PDB entry 2GZ1 | X-ray diffraction, 1.80 A resolution | chains A and B

# Chain A (and B)
Name: Aspartate beta-semialdehyde dehydrogenase
Organism: Streptococcus pneumoniae
Notes: EC 1.2.1.11; chain B of this document is another copy of the same molecule, construct and numbering; everything in this record applies to it too
UniProt: Q8DQ00 (Q8DQ00_STRR6); residues 1-358 here = UniProt positions 1-358
Sequence (366 residues; each row starts with the number of its first residue):
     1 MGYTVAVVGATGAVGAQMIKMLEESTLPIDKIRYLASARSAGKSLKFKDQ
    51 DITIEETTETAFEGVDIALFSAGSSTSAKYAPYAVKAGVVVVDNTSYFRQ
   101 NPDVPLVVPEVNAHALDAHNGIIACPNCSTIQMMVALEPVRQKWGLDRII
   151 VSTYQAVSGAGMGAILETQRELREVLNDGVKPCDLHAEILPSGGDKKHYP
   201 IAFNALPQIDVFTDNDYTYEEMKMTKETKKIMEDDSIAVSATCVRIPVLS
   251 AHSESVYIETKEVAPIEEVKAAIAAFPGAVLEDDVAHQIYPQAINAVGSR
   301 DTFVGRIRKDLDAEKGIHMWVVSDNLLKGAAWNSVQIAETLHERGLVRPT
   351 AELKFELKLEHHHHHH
Unresolved in the structure: 1, 359-366
Differences from the reference sequence: cloning artifact (359-360); expression tag (361-366)
Residues lining bound ligands: NADP (NAP; NADP nicotinamide-adenine-dinucleotide phosphate): Gly9, Ala10, Thr11, Gly12, Ala13, Val14, Gly15, Ala36, Ser37, Arg39, Ser40, Thr57, Ser71, Ala72, Gly73, Ser74, Thr76, Asn94, Thr95, Arg99, Cys128, Ser158, Gly159, Ala160, Gly161, Met162, Asn325, Leu326, Gly329, Ala330

# How chain A and chain B interact
Residue-residue contacts (149):
  Arg148(A) - Tyr257(B)  hydrogen bond
  Arg148(A) - Glu259(B)  salt bridge
  Arg148(A) - Asp310(B)  salt bridge
  Arg148(A) - Ala313(B)
  Ile150(A) - Ile150(B)  hydrophobic
  Ile150(A) - Tyr257(B)  hydrophobic
  Ile150(A) - His318(B)
  Ser152(A) - Ser152(B)
  Ser152(A) - Tyr154(B)
  Ser152(A) - Ser255(B)  hydrogen bond
  Thr153(A) - Tyr154(B)  hydrogen bond (backbone-side chain)
  Tyr154(A) - Ser152(B)
  Tyr154(A) - Thr153(B)  hydrogen bond (side chain-backbone)
  Tyr154(A) - Tyr154(B)  hydrophobic
  Tyr154(A) - Val244(B)
  Gln169(A) - Leu176(B)
  Leu172(A) - Leu176(B)  hydrophobic
  Leu172(A) - Phe203(B)  hydrophobic
  Leu176(A) - Leu172(B)  hydrophobic
  Leu176(A) - Arg173(B)  hydrogen bond (backbone-side chain)
  Asn177(A) - Asn177(B)  hydrogen bond
  Pro182(A) - Ile294(B)  hydrophobic
  Cys183(A) - Ile294(B)
  Pro191(A) - Gln288(B)
  Pro191(A) - Tyr290(B)
  Asp195(A) - Gln288(B)  hydrogen bond
  Lys196(A) - Gln288(B)
  Lys197(A) - His287(B)  hydrogen bond (side chain-backbone)
  Lys197(A) - Gln288(B)  hydrogen bond (backbone-side chain)
  Lys197(A) - Ile289(B)
  Tyr199(A) - His287(B)
  Tyr199(A) - Gln288(B)  hydrogen bond (side chain-backbone)
  Tyr199(A) - Tyr290(B)
  Tyr199(A) - Gln292(B)
  Pro200(A) - Ile294(B)  hydrophobic
  Ala202(A) - Ile294(B)
  Phe203(A) - Leu172(B)  hydrophobic
  Phe203(A) - Pro247(B)
  Phe203(A) - Val248(B)
  Phe203(A) - Leu249(B)  hydrophobic
  Phe203(A) - Ile294(B)
  Asn204(A) - Val248(B)
  Asn204(A) - Gln292(B)  hydrogen bond
  Asn204(A) - Ala293(B)  hydrogen bond (side chain-backbone)
  Asn204(A) - Ile294(B)  hydrogen bond (side chain-backbone)
  Ala205(A) - Ser253(B)
  Ala205(A) - Trp320(B)
  Leu206(A) - Gln292(B)
  Pro207(A) - Tyr290(B)  hydrophobic
  Pro207(A) - Pro291(B)
  Pro207(A) - Arg306(B)  hydrogen bond (backbone-side chain)
  Pro207(A) - Trp320(B)
  Gln208(A) - Gln288(B)  hydrogen bond
  Gln208(A) - Tyr290(B)  hydrogen bond
  Phe212(A) - Val285(B)  hydrophobic
  Phe212(A) - Arg306(B)
  Asn215(A) - Leu311(B)
  Asp216(A) - Val285(B)
  Asp216(A) - Arg306(B)  hydrogen bond (backbone-side chain)
  Asp216(A) - Arg308(B)
  Tyr217(A) - Arg306(B)
  Tyr217(A) - Arg308(B)
  Tyr217(A) - Lys309(B)  hydrogen bond (side chain-backbone)
  Tyr217(A) - Asp310(B)
  Tyr217(A) - Leu311(B)
  Tyr217(A) - His318(B)
  Glu221(A) - Arg306(B)  salt bridge
  Glu221(A) - Arg308(B)  salt bridge
  Met222(A) - Leu311(B)  hydrophobic
  Thr225(A) - Leu311(B)
  Ala238(A) - Asp312(B)
  Val239(A) - Leu311(B)
  Val239(A) - Asp312(B)
  Ser240(A) - Asp310(B)  hydrogen bond
  Ser240(A) - Leu311(B)  hydrogen bond (side chain-backbone)
  Ser240(A) - His318(B)
  Ala241(A) - Arg308(B)  hydrogen bond (backbone-side chain)
  Thr242(A) - Ser255(B)  hydrogen bond
  Thr242(A) - Arg308(B)  hydrogen bond
  Val244(A) - Tyr154(B)
  Val244(A) - Trp320(B)  hydrophobic
  Ile246(A) - Ile246(B)  hydrophobic
  Pro247(A) - Phe203(B)
  Pro247(A) - Pro247(B)
  Val248(A) - Phe203(B)
  Val248(A) - Asn204(B)
  Leu249(A) - Phe203(B)  hydrophobic
  Ser255(A) - Ser152(B)  hydrogen bond
  Ser255(A) - Thr242(B)  hydrogen bond
  Tyr257(A) - Arg148(B)  hydrogen bond
  Tyr257(A) - Ile150(B)  hydrophobic
  Glu259(A) - Arg148(B)  salt bridge
  Val285(A) - Phe212(B)  hydrophobic
  Val285(A) - Asp216(B)
  His287(A) - Lys197(B)  hydrogen bond (backbone-side chain)
  His287(A) - Tyr199(B)
  Gln288(A) - Pro191(B)
  Gln288(A) - Asp195(B)
  Gln288(A) - Lys196(B)  hydrogen bond (side chain-backbone)
  Gln288(A) - Lys197(B)  hydrogen bond (side chain-backbone)
  Gln288(A) - Tyr199(B)  hydrogen bond (backbone-side chain)
  Gln288(A) - Gln208(B)  hydrogen bond
  Ile289(A) - Lys197(B)
  Tyr290(A) - Pro191(B)
  Tyr290(A) - Tyr199(B)
  Tyr290(A) - Pro207(B)  hydrophobic
  Tyr290(A) - Gln208(B)  hydrogen bond
  Tyr290(A) - Phe212(B)  hydrophobic
  Pro291(A) - Pro207(B)
  Gln292(A) - Tyr199(B)
  Gln292(A) - Asn204(B)  hydrogen bond
  Gln292(A) - Leu206(B)
  Ala293(A) - Asn204(B)  hydrogen bond (backbone-side chain)
  Ile294(A) - Pro182(B)  hydrophobic
  Ile294(A) - Cys183(B)  hydrogen bond (backbone-side chain)
  Ile294(A) - Pro200(B)  hydrophobic
  Ile294(A) - Ala202(B)
  Ile294(A) - Phe203(B)
  Ile294(A) - Asn204(B)  hydrogen bond (backbone-side chain)
  Asn295(A) - Cys183(B)
  Arg306(A) - Pro207(B)  hydrogen bond (side chain-backbone)
  Arg306(A) - Phe212(B)
  Arg306(A) - Asp216(B)  hydrogen bond (side chain-backbone)
  Arg306(A) - Tyr217(B)
  Arg306(A) - Glu221(B)  salt bridge
  Arg308(A) - Asp216(B)
  Arg308(A) - Tyr217(B)
  Arg308(A) - Glu221(B)  salt bridge
  Arg308(A) - Ala241(B)  hydrogen bond (side chain-backbone)
  Arg308(A) - Thr242(B)  hydrogen bond
  Lys309(A) - Tyr217(B)  hydrogen bond (backbone-side chain)
  Asp310(A) - Arg148(B)  salt bridge
  Asp310(A) - Tyr217(B)
  Asp310(A) - Ser240(B)  hydrogen bond
  Leu311(A) - Asn215(B)
  Leu311(A) - Tyr217(B)
  Leu311(A) - Met222(B)  hydrophobic
  Leu311(A) - Thr225(B)
  Leu311(A) - Val239(B)
  Leu311(A) - Ser240(B)  hydrogen bond (backbone-side chain)
  Asp312(A) - Ala238(B)
  Asp312(A) - Val239(B)
  Ala313(A) - Arg148(B)
  His318(A) - Ile150(B)
  His318(A) - Tyr217(B)
  His318(A) - Ser240(B)
  Trp320(A) - Ala205(B)
  Trp320(A) - Pro207(B)
  Trp320(A) - Val244(B)  hydrophobic
Interface residues without a listed pair, chain A (66 interface residues in all): Arg173, Thr218, Ser253
Interface residues without a listed pair, chain B (66 interface residues in all): Gln169, Thr218, Asn295

# In short
The chain A/chain B interface involves 66 residues from each chain; the contacts include 43 hydrogen bonds and
8 salt bridges. Polar pairs include Arg148(A)-Glu259(B), Arg148(A)-Asp310(B) and Glu221(A)-Arg306(B). Bound to
chain A: NADP.
Chain A and chain B are both Aspartate beta-semialdehyde dehydrogenase (Streptococcus pneumoniae); the
structure, Structure of Aspartate Semialdehyde Dehydrogenase (ASADH) from Streptococcus pneumoniae complexed
with NADP, was determined by X-ray diffraction together with 2GYY, 2GZ2 and 2GZ3 from the same study.
